PDB entry 6VOH | electron microscopy, 4.16 A resolution (low resolution: residue-level contacts below are approximate; hydrogen-bond / salt-bridge calls are withheld) | chains A and F of the 26 polymer chains in the assembly

== Chain A ==
Protein: ATP synthase subunit alpha, chloroplastic
From: Spinacia oleracea
Notes: EC 7.1.2.2
UniProtKB: P06450 (ATPA_SPIOL); numbering as in UniProt (aligned over 1-507)
Amino-acid sequence (507 residues; numbered 1 to 507; the number before each row is that of its first residue):
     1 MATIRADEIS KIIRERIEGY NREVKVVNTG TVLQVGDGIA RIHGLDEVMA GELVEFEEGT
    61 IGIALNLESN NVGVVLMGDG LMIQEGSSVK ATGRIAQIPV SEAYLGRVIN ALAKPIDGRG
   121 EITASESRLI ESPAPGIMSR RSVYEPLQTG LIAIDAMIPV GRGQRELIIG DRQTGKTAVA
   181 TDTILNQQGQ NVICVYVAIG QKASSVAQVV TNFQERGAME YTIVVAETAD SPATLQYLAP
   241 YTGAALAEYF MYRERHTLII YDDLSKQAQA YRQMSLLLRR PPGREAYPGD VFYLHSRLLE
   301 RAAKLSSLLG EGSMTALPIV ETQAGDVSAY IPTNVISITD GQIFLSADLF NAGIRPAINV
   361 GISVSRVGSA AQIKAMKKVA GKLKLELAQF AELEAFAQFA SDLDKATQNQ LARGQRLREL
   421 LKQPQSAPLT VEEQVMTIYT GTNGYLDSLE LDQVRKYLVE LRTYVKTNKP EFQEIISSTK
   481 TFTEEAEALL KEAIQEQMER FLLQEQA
Unresolved in the structure: 1-5, 507
Residues lining bound ligands:
  - ADP (adenosine-5'-diphosphate): Val-364, Ser-365, Arg-366, Leu-385
  - ATP (adenosine-5'-triphosphate): Asp-171, Arg-172, Gln-173, Thr-174, Gly-175, Lys-176, Thr-177, Ala-178, Gln-201, Asp-263, Glu-321, Phe-350, Arg-355, Pro-356, Gln-423, Pro-424, Gln-425
Swiss-Prot annotation at these positions:
  - binding site (ATP): Gly-170 to Thr-177
  - site: Ser-363 (Required for activity)

== Chain F ==
Protein: ATP synthase subunit beta, chloroplastic
From: Spinacia oleracea
Notes: EC 7.1.2.2
UniProtKB: P00825 (ATPB_SPIOL); residues 1-498 here = UniProt positions 1-498
Amino-acid sequence (498 residues; each row starts with the number of its first residue):
     1 MRINPTTSDP GVSTLEKKNL GRIAQIIGPV LDVAFPPGKM PNIYNALIVK GRDTAGQPMN
    61 VTCEVQQLLG NNRVRAVAMS ATDGLTRGME VIDTGAPLSV PVGGATLGRI FNVLGEPVDN
   121 LGPVDTRTTS PIHRSAPAFT QLDTKLSIFE TGIKVVDLLA PYRRGGKIGL FGGAGVGKTV
   181 LIMELINNIA KAHGGVSVFG GVGERTREGN DLYMEMKESG VINEQNIAES KVALVYGQMN
   241 EPPGARMRVG LTALTMAEYF RDVNEQDVLL FIDNIFRFVQ AGSEVSALLG RMPSAVGYQP
   301 TLSTEMGSLQ ERITSTKEGS ITSIQAVYVP ADDLTDPAPA TTFAHLDATT VLSRGLAAKG
   361 IYPAVDPLDS TSTMLQPRIV GEEHYEIAQR VKETLQRYKE LQDIIAILGL DELSEEDRLT
   421 VARARKIERF LSQPFFVAEV FTGSPGKYVG LAETIRGFQL ILSGELDSLP EQAFYLVGNI
   481 DEATAKAMNL EMESKLKK
Unresolved in the structure: 1-16, 497-498
Residues lining bound ligands:
  - ADP (adenosine-5'-diphosphate): Gly-173, Ala-174, Gly-175, Val-176, Gly-177, Lys-178, Thr-179, Val-180, Arg-205, Glu-208, Tyr-362, Gln-433, Phe-435, Ala-438, Phe-441, Thr-442
  - ATP (adenosine-5'-triphosphate): Ser-372, Thr-373, Leu-375, Gln-376, Tyr-385
Swiss-Prot annotation at these positions:
  - binding site (ATP): Gly-172 to Thr-179

== How chain A and chain F interact ==
Pairs across the interface (113; chain A residue first):
  Gly-44(A) / Arg-87(F)
  Leu-45(A) / Arg-87(F)
  Asp-46(A) / Arg-87(F)
  Glu-47(A) / Thr-86(F)
  Val-48(A) / Thr-86(F)
  Val-48(A) / Arg-87(F)
  Met-49(A) / Arg-52(F)
  Met-49(A) / Gly-84(F)
  Met-49(A) / Leu-85(F)
  Met-49(A) / Thr-86(F)
  Ala-50(A) / Asp-83(F)
  Ala-50(A) / Gly-84(F)
  Ala-50(A) / Leu-85(F)
  Asn-66(A) / Ile-27(F)
  Leu-67(A) / Gln-25(F)
  Leu-67(A) / Ile-26(F)
  Leu-67(A) / Ile-27(F)
  Leu-67(A) / Arg-87(F)
  Glu-68(A) / Gln-25(F)
  Glu-68(A) / Arg-87(F)
  Ser-69(A) / Gln-25(F)
  Val-72(A) / Arg-87(F)
  Ile-95(A) / Gly-84(F)
  Leu-129(A) / Thr-54(F)
  Glu-131(A) / Asp-83(F)
  Ala-134(A) / Asn-240(F)
  Pro-135(A) / Asn-240(F)
  Gly-136(A) / Thr-206(F)
  Ile-137(A) / Ile-110(F)
  Ile-137(A) / Val-118(F)
  Ile-137(A) / Thr-206(F)
  Ile-137(A) / Gly-209(F)
  Ile-137(A) / Asn-210(F)
  Ile-137(A) / Tyr-236(F)
  Met-138(A) / Asp-119(F)
  Met-138(A) / Tyr-213(F)
  Arg-140(A) / Thr-206(F)
  Arg-140(A) / Asn-210(F)
  Val-143(A) / Arg-207(F)
  Arg-165(A) / Arg-205(F)
  Arg-165(A) / Arg-207(F)
  Pro-281(A) / Ala-287(F)
  Arg-284(A) / Val-296(F)
  Arg-284(A) / Gly-297(F)
  Arg-284(A) / Tyr-298(F)
  Arg-284(A) / Asp-336(F)
  Gly-289(A) / Glu-284(F)
  Phe-292(A) / Met-239(F)
  Phe-292(A) / Arg-246(F)
  Phe-292(A) / Arg-277(F)
  Phe-292(A) / Gln-280(F)
  Phe-292(A) / Glu-284(F)
  Tyr-293(A) / Glu-241(F)
  Tyr-293(A) / Pro-242(F)
  Tyr-293(A) / Arg-246(F)
  Ser-296(A) / Met-239(F)
  Ser-296(A) / Asn-240(F)
  Arg-297(A) / Asp-83(F)
  Glu-300(A) / Arg-205(F)
  Glu-300(A) / Thr-206(F)
  Glu-300(A) / Met-239(F)
  Glu-300(A) / Asn-240(F)
  Ser-328(A) / Ala-331(F)
  Tyr-330(A) / Gln-280(F)
  Tyr-330(A) / Glu-284(F)
  Thr-333(A) / Tyr-328(F)
  Thr-333(A) / Ala-331(F)
  Ile-336(A) / Ala-174(F)
  Ser-337(A) / Arg-205(F)
  Ser-337(A) / Arg-277(F)
  Ser-337(A) / Tyr-328(F)
  Ile-338(A) / Arg-205(F)
  Ile-338(A) / Met-239(F)
  Thr-339(A) / Arg-205(F)
  Asp-340(A) / Arg-205(F)
  Asp-340(A) / Arg-207(F)
  Gln-342(A) / Ala-174(F)
  Gly-361(A) / Arg-354(F)
  Gly-361(A) / Ala-358(F)
  Ile-362(A) / Arg-354(F)
  Val-364(A) / Arg-354(F)
  Ser-365(A) / Phe-441(F)
  Arg-366(A) / Gly-175(F)
  Arg-366(A) / Arg-205(F)
  Arg-366(A) / Arg-207(F)
  Arg-366(A) / Phe-441(F)
  Val-367(A) / Phe-441(F)
  Gly-368(A) / Phe-441(F)
  Ser-369(A) / Val-440(F)
  Gly-381(A) / Phe-441(F)
  Lys-382(A) / Thr-442(F)
  Lys-384(A) / Tyr-362(F)
  Leu-385(A) / Gly-360(F)
  Leu-385(A) / Tyr-362(F)
  Leu-385(A) / Thr-442(F)
  Leu-385(A) / Tyr-475(F)
  Leu-385(A) / Leu-476(F)
  Ala-388(A) / Ala-358(F)
  Ala-388(A) / Lys-359(F)
  Ala-388(A) / Gly-360(F)
  Gln-389(A) / Lys-359(F)
  Gln-389(A) / Arg-429(F)
  Gln-389(A) / Tyr-475(F)
  Glu-392(A) / Lys-359(F)
  Glu-392(A) / Tyr-398(F)
  Glu-392(A) / Arg-429(F)
  Leu-393(A) / Gln-472(F)
  Phe-396(A) / Ile-405(F)
  Phe-396(A) / Leu-410(F)
  Phe-396(A) / Arg-425(F)
  Phe-399(A) / Ala-406(F)
  Phe-399(A) / Leu-410(F)
  Ser-401(A) / Asp-411(F)
Other interface residues (no listed pair), chain A (69 interface residues in all): Gly-51, Leu-65, Ser-139, Arg-141, Arg-280, Asp-290, Val-327, Ser-363, Ala-370, Lys-405
Other interface residues (no listed pair), chain F (66 interface residues in all): Ala-24, Gly-28, Asn-120, Glu-208, Met-214, Lys-217, Leu-288, Ala-357, Ile-407, Gly-409, Ser-494

== Summary ==
Chain A and chain F form an interface of 69 and 66 residues respectively. ADP is bound between chain A and
chain F. Ligands of chain A: ATP. Ligands of chain F: ATP.
Chain A is ATP synthase subunit alpha, chloroplastic and chain F is ATP synthase subunit beta, chloroplastic,
both from Spinacia oleracea; the structure, Chloroplast ATP synthase (O1, CF1FO), was determined by electron
microscopy, deposited together with 6VM1, 6VM4, 6VMB, 6VMD, 6VMG, 6VOF and 8 further entries.
